PDB entry 1I1K | X-ray diffraction, 2.10 A resolution | chains A and C of the 3 polymer chains in the assembly

# Chain A
Name: Branched-chain amino acid aminotransferase
From: Escherichia coli
Notes: EC 2.6.1.42
Reference sequence: P0AB80 (ILVE_ECOLI); residues 0-308 here correspond to UniProt positions 1-309 (UniProt number = residue number + 1)
Amino-acid sequence (309 residues; each row starts with the number of its first residue; numbering starts at 0):
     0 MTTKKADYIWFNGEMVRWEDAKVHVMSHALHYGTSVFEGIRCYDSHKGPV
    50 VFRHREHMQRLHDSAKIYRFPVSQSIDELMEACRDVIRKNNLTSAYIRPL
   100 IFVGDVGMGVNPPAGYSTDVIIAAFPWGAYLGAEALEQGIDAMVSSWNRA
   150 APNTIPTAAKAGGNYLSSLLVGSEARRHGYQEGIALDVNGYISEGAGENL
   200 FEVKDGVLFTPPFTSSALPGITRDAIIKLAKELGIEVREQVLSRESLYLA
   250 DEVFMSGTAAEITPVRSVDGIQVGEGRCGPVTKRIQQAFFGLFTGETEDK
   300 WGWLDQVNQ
Unresolved in the structure: 0-3, 127-133
Glycans and other covalent adducts: pyridoxal phosphate (PLP) linked to Lys-159
Residues lining bound ligands: pyridoxal phosphate (PLP): His-56, Arg-59, Arg-148, Tyr-164, Ser-167, Glu-193, Ala-195, Gly-196, Glu-197, Asn-198, Leu-217, Gly-219, Ile-220, Thr-221, Arg-222, Ser-255, Gly-256, Thr-257
Swiss-Prot annotation at these positions:
  - modified residue: Lys-159 (N6-(pyridoxal phosphate)lysine)
What the authors report for this chain:
  - binding site for pyridoxal phosphate: Gly-38, Arg-59, Lys-159, Tyr-164, Glu-193, Gly-196, Leu-217, Ile-220, Thr-221, Arg-222, Ser-255, Thr-257
  - catalytic residues: Lys-159
  - contacts within the chain: Glu-37/Arg-59, Arg-40/Cys-41 (hydrogen bond), Arg-40/Ala-94 (hydrogen bond), Tyr-95/Arg-97 (hydrogen bond)
  - self-association interface (contacts with another copy of this molecule): Tyr-31, Val-109

# Chain C
Name: Branched-chain amino acid aminotransferase
From: Escherichia coli
Notes: EC 2.6.1.42
Reference sequence: P0AB80 (ILVE_ECOLI); residues 1000-1308 here correspond to UniProt positions 1-309 (UniProt number = residue number - 999)
Amino-acid sequence (309 residues; each row starts with the number of its first residue):
  1000 MTTKKADYIWFNGEMVRWEDAKVHVMSHALHYGTSVFEGIRCYDSHKGPV
  1050 VFRHREHMQRLHDSAKIYRFPVSQSIDELMEACRDVIRKNNLTSAYIRPL
  1100 IFVGDVGMGVNPPAGYSTDVIIAAFPWGAYLGAEALEQGIDAMVSSWNRA
  1150 APNTIPTAAKAGGNYLSSLLVGSEARRHGYQEGIALDVNGYISEGAGENL
  1200 FEVKDGVLFTPPFTSSALPGITRDAIIKLAKELGIEVREQVLSRESLYLA
  1250 DEVFMSGTAAEITPVRSVDGIQVGEGRCGPVTKRIQQAFFGLFTGETEDK
  1300 WGWLDQVNQ
Unresolved in the structure: 1000-1003, 1127-1133
Glycans and other covalent adducts: pyridoxal phosphate (PLP) linked to Lys-1159
Residues lining bound ligands: pyridoxal phosphate (PLP): His-1056, Arg-1059, Arg-1148, Tyr-1164, Glu-1193, Ala-1195, Gly-1196, Glu-1197, Asn-1198, Leu-1217, Gly-1219, Ile-1220, Thr-1221, Arg-1222, Ser-1255, Gly-1256, Thr-1257
Swiss-Prot annotation at these positions:
  - modified residue: Lys-1159 (N6-(pyridoxal phosphate)lysine)

# Chain A / chain C interface
Pairs across the interface (19; chain A residue first):
  Asp-62(A) / Leu-1248(C)
  Lys-65(A) / Tyr-1247(C)  hydrogen bond (side chain-backbone)
  Lys-65(A) / Ile-1270(C)
  Arg-68(A) / Asp-1268(C)  hydrogen bond (side chain-backbone)
  Arg-68(A) / Ile-1270(C)
  Pro-151(A) / Asn-1188(C)
  Pro-151(A) / Tyr-1190(C)
  Pro-151(A) / Glu-1244(C)
  Asn-152(A) / Leu-1185(C)
  Asn-152(A) / Gly-1189(C)
  Asn-152(A) / Arg-1243(C)  hydrogen bond
  Pro-155(A) / Glu-1244(C)
  Thr-156(A) / Glu-1244(C)  hydrogen bond (backbone-side chain)
  Ala-157(A) / Glu-1244(C)  hydrogen bond (backbone-side chain)
  Thr-213(A) / Tyr-1190(C)  hydrogen bond (backbone-side chain)
  Thr-213(A) / Val-1240(C)
  Thr-213(A) / Leu-1241(C)
  Thr-213(A) / Ser-1242(C)
  Glu-238(A) / Gln-1239(C)
Also at the interface, not in a pair above, chain A (13 interface residues in all): Ile-66, Asn-188, Lys-230
Also at the interface, not in a pair above, chain C (15 interface residues in all): Arg-1237

# Summary
The interface between chain A and chain C involves 13 residues on one side and 15 on the other, with 6
hydrogen bonds. Polar contacts include Lys-65(A)/Tyr-1247(C), Arg-68(A)/Asp-1268(C) and
Asn-152(A)/Arg-1243(C). Covalently linked pyridoxal phosphate: at Lys-159(A). The paper reports the catalytic
residue Lys-159(A); a binding site for pyridoxal phosphate at Gly-38(A), Arg-59(A) and Lys-159(A) among
others.
Both chains are Branched-chain amino acid aminotransferase (Escherichia coli). Entry 1I1K (Crystal structure
of eschelichia coli branched-chain amino acid aminotransferase) was determined by X-ray diffraction together
with 1I1L and 1I1M from the same study.
